PDB entry 5M88 | X-ray diffraction, 2.80 A resolution | chains A and B

[Chain A (and B)]
Protein: Core
From: Chaetomium thermophilum (strain DSM 1495 / CBS 144.50 / IMI 039719)
Notes: chain B of this document is another copy of the same molecule, construct and numbering; everything in this record applies to it too
UniProt: G0SFY0 (G0SFY0_CHATD); residues 1-136 here = UniProt positions 1-136
Chain sequence (136 residues; row label = number of the first residue in the row):
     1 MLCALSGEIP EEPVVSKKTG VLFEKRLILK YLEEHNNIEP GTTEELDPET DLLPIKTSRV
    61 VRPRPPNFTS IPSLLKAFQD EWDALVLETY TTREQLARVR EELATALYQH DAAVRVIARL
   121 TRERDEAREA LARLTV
Not modelled in the structure: 56-68, 135-136

[Interface between chain A and chain B]
Contacting residue pairs (67):
  Ala4(A) - Tyr90(B)
  Leu5(A) - Val86(B)
  Leu5(A) - Tyr90(B)  hydrophobic
  Ser6(A) - Trp82(B)
  Ser6(A) - Val86(B)
  Glu8(A) - Trp82(B)
  Arg26(A) - Gln79(B)  hydrogen bond
  Arg26(A) - Asp83(B)  salt bridge
  Leu27(A) - Asp83(B)
  Lys30(A) - Asp80(B)  salt bridge
  Lys30(A) - Asp83(B)  salt bridge
  Lys30(A) - Leu87(B)
  Glu39(A) - Tyr90(B)
  Glu39(A) - Glu94(B)
  Phe78(A) - Phe78(B)  hydrophobic
  Gln79(A) - Arg26(B)
  Asp80(A) - Lys30(B)  salt bridge
  Trp82(A) - Glu8(B)
  Trp82(A) - Leu85(B)
  Asp83(A) - Arg26(B)  salt bridge
  Asp83(A) - Leu27(B)
  Asp83(A) - Lys30(B)  salt bridge
  Leu85(A) - Trp82(B)
  Val86(A) - Leu5(B)
  Val86(A) - Ser6(B)
  Leu87(A) - Leu5(B)  hydrophobic
  Leu87(A) - Leu27(B)
  Leu87(A) - Lys30(B)
  Glu88(A) - Thr89(B)
  Glu88(A) - Arg93(B)  salt bridge
  Thr89(A) - Glu88(B)
  Thr89(A) - Thr89(B)  hydrogen bond
  Tyr90(A) - Ala4(B)
  Tyr90(A) - Leu5(B)  hydrophobic
  Tyr90(A) - Glu39(B)
  Thr92(A) - Thr92(B)
  Thr92(A) - Arg93(B)
  Arg93(A) - Glu88(B)  salt bridge
  Arg93(A) - Thr92(B)
  Glu94(A) - Glu39(B)
  Gln95(A) - Leu96(B)
  Leu96(A) - Gln95(B)
  Leu96(A) - Leu96(B)
  Val99(A) - Leu96(B)  hydrophobic
  Val99(A) - Val99(B)  hydrophobic
  Val99(A) - Arg100(B)
  Glu102(A) - Leu103(B)
  Leu103(A) - Glu102(B)
  Leu103(A) - Leu103(B)
  Ala106(A) - Ala106(B)  hydrophobic
  Gln109(A) - His110(B)
  His110(A) - Gln109(B)  hydrogen bond
  Val116(A) - Ile117(B)  hydrophobic
  Ile117(A) - Ala113(B)
  Ile117(A) - Ile117(B)  hydrophobic
  Ile117(A) - Leu120(B)
  Leu120(A) - Ile117(B)
  Leu120(A) - Leu120(B)  hydrophobic
  Leu120(A) - Thr121(B)
  Thr121(A) - Leu120(B)
  Glu123(A) - Arg124(B)  salt bridge
  Glu123(A) - Arg128(B)  salt bridge
  Arg124(A) - Glu123(B)  salt bridge
  Arg124(A) - Arg124(B)
  Ala127(A) - Ala127(B)  hydrophobic
  Arg128(A) - Glu123(B)  salt bridge
  Leu131(A) - Ala130(B)  hydrophobic
Interface residues without a listed pair, chain A (46 interface residues in all): Tyr31, Arg98, Arg100, Leu107, Ala113, Arg119, Ala130
Interface residues without a listed pair, chain B (47 interface residues in all): Tyr31, Glu81, Thr91, Leu107, Val116, Leu131, Leu134

[Overview]
The interface between chain A and chain B involves 46 residues on one side and 47 on the other; the contacts
include 3 hydrogen bonds and 12 salt bridges. Polar pairs include Arg26(A)-Asp83(B), Lys30(A)-Asp80(B) and
Lys30(A)-Asp83(B).
Chain A and chain B are both Core (Chaetomium thermophilum (strain DSM 1495 / CBS 144.50 / IMI 039719)); the
structure, Spliceosome component, was determined by X-ray diffraction (same publication as 5M89 and 5M8C).
